PDB entry 8SNB | electron microscopy, 3.30 A resolution | chains 8D and 8E of the 454 polymer chains in the assembly

[Chain 8D (and 8E)]
Protein: Tektin
Organism: Strongylocentrotus purpuratus
Notes: chain 8E of this document is another copy of the same molecule, construct and numbering; everything in this record applies to it too
Reference sequence: Q9U0E3 (Q9U0E3_STRPU); residues 1-462 here = UniProt positions 1-462
Amino-acid sequence (462 residues; numbered 1 to 462; the number before each row is that of its first residue):
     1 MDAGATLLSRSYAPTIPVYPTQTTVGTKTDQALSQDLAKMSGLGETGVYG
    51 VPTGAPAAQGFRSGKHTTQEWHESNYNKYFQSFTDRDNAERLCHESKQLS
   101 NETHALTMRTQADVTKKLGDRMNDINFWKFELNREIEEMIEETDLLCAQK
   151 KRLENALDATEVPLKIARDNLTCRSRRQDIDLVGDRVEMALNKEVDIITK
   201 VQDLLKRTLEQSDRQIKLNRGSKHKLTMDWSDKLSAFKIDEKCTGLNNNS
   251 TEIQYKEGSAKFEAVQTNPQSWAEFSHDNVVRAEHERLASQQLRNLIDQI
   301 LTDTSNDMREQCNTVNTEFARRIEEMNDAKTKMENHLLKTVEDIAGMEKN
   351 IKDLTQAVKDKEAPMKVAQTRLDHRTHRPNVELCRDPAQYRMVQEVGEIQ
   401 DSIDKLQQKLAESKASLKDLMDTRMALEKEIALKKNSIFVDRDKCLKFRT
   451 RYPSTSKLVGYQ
Disordered / not traced: 1-64, 462 (chain 8E: 1-64, 152-207, 299-462)

[Interface between chain 8D and chain 8E]
Residue-residue contacts (122):
  D179(8D) - H66(8E)  hydrogen bond (backbone-side chain)
  I180(8D) - H66(8E)
  I180(8D) - W71(8E)
  I180(8D) - S74(8E)
  D181(8D) - W71(8E)  hydrogen bond
  L182(8D) - K65(8E)
  L182(8D) - H66(8E)
  V183(8D) - K65(8E)
  V183(8D) - H66(8E)
  V183(8D) - T67(8E)
  V183(8D) - T68(8E)
  V183(8D) - W71(8E)
  G184(8D) - K65(8E)
  R322(8D) - W71(8E)
  M326(8D) - W71(8E)  hydrophobic
  A329(8D) - N75(8E)
  A329(8D) - Y79(8E)
  K332(8D) - Y79(8E)
  M333(8D) - Y79(8E)  hydrophobic
  H336(8D) - Y79(8E)
  H336(8D) - S82(8E)
  H336(8D) - R86(8E)
  K339(8D) - R86(8E)
  T340(8D) - R86(8E)
  D343(8D) - R86(8E)
  M347(8D) - L92(8E)  hydrophobic
  M347(8D) - C93(8E)  hydrophobic
  N350(8D) - L92(8E)
  N350(8D) - C93(8E)
  N350(8D) - S96(8E)  hydrogen bond
  K361(8D) - T103(8E)
  K361(8D) - H104(8E)
  K361(8D) - T107(8E)
  E362(8D) - Y255(8E)  hydrogen bond
  A363(8D) - N248(8E)
  A363(8D) - I253(8E)
  P364(8D) - M108(8E)  hydrophobic
  P364(8D) - N248(8E)
  K366(8D) - I253(8E)
  K366(8D) - Q254(8E)
  K366(8D) - Y255(8E)
  V367(8D) - Q111(8E)
  V367(8D) - N247(8E)
  V367(8D) - N248(8E)
  V367(8D) - I253(8E)
  Q369(8D) - K256(8E)
  Q369(8D) - S259(8E)
  T370(8D) - E252(8E)
  T370(8D) - I253(8E)
  T370(8D) - Q254(8E)  hydrogen bond (side chain-backbone)
  T370(8D) - K256(8E)  hydrogen bond
  R371(8D) - V114(8E)
  R371(8D) - T115(8E)
  R371(8D) - L118(8E)
  R371(8D) - C243(8E)  hydrogen bond (side chain-backbone)
  R371(8D) - T244(8E)
  R371(8D) - L246(8E)  hydrogen bond (side chain-backbone)
  L372(8D) - S259(8E)
  D373(8D) - K256(8E)
  H374(8D) - I239(8E)
  R375(8D) - L118(8E)
  R375(8D) - I239(8E)
  R375(8D) - D240(8E)  salt bridge
  R375(8D) - C243(8E)
  T376(8D) - E263(8E)
  H377(8D) - I239(8E)
  R378(8D) - I239(8E)
  P379(8D) - D232(8E)
  P379(8D) - S235(8E)
  N380(8D) - D232(8E)
  V381(8D) - D232(8E)
  V381(8D) - T267(8E)  hydrogen bond (backbone-side chain)
  V381(8D) - F275(8E)  hydrophobic
  E382(8D) - I125(8E)
  E382(8D) - D232(8E)
  E382(8D) - K233(8E)  hydrogen bond (side chain-backbone)
  E382(8D) - A236(8E)
  E382(8D) - W272(8E)  hydrogen bond
  L383(8D) - Q266(8E)
  L383(8D) - T267(8E)  hydrogen bond (backbone-backbone)
  C384(8D) - R121(8E)  hydrogen bond
  C384(8D) - T267(8E)  hydrogen bond (side chain-backbone)
  C384(8D) - N268(8E)
  C384(8D) - P269(8E)
  R385(8D) - F262(8E)  hydrogen bond (side chain-backbone)
  R385(8D) - Q266(8E)  hydrogen bond
  R385(8D) - T267(8E)  hydrogen bond (backbone-backbone)
  R385(8D) - P269(8E)
  D386(8D) - R121(8E)
  D386(8D) - P269(8E)
  P387(8D) - K117(8E)
  P387(8D) - P269(8E)
  A388(8D) - K117(8E)
  Q389(8D) - Q266(8E)
  Y390(8D) - F262(8E)  hydrophobic
  R391(8D) - T110(8E)
  R391(8D) - D113(8E)  salt bridge
  R391(8D) - K117(8E)
  V393(8D) - F262(8E)  hydrophobic
  E395(8D) - V114(8E)
  E398(8D) - L106(8E)
  E398(8D) - T107(8E)
  I399(8D) - T107(8E)
  S402(8D) - T107(8E)
  K405(8D) - L99(8E)
  L406(8D) - L99(8E)  hydrophobic
  L406(8D) - S100(8E)
  L406(8D) - T103(8E)
  K409(8D) - S96(8E)
  K409(8D) - L99(8E)
  E412(8D) - L92(8E)
  S413(8D) - L92(8E)
  S416(8D) - L92(8E)
  D419(8D) - D85(8E)
  L420(8D) - D85(8E)
  T423(8D) - Q81(8E)  hydrogen bond
  T423(8D) - S82(8E)
  T423(8D) - D85(8E)  hydrogen bond
  A426(8D) - K78(8E)
  E430(8D) - K78(8E)
  K434(8D) - W71(8E)
  K434(8D) - N75(8E)
Other interface residues (no listed pair), chain 8D (70 interface residues in all): E325, G346, L354, A357, M392, V396, L427
Other interface residues (no listed pair), chain 8E (63 interface residues in all): A89, E95, D229, K242, A260, K261

[Summary]
70 residues of chain 8D face 63 of chain 8E across their interface, with 19 hydrogen bonds and 2 salt bridges.
Polar pairs include R375(8D)-D240(8E), R391(8D)-D113(8E) and D179(8D)-H66(8E).
Chain 8D and chain 8E are both Tektin (Strongylocentrotus purpuratus); the structure, atomic model of sea
urchin sperm doublet microtubule (48-nm periodicity), was determined by electron microscopy together with 8OU0
from the same study.
